Entry 7VHC (X-ray diffraction, 1.80 A resolution); this record covers chains A and B of the 7 polymer chains in the assembly.

[Chain A]
Name: rRNA N-glycosylase
From: Escherichia coli
Notes: EC 3.2.2.22
UniProtKB: Q8XBV2 (Q8XBV2_ECOLX); residues 1-297 here correspond to UniProt positions 23-319 (UniProt number = residue number + 22)
Sequence (297 residues; row label = number of the first residue in the row):
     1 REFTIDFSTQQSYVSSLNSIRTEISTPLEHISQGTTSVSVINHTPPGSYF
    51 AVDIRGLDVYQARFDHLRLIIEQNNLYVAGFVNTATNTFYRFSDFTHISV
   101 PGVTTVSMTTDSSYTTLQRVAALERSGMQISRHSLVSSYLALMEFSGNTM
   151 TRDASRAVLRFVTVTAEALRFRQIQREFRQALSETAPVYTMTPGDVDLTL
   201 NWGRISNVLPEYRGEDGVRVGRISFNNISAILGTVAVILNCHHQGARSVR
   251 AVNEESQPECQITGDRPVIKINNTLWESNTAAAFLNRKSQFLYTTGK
Not modelled in the structure: 243-255
Cystine bridges: Cys241-Cys260
Reported in the primary citation:
  - catalytic residues: Glu167, Arg170 (citing earlier work)

[Chain B]
Name: Shiga toxin 2 B subunit
From: Escherichia coli
UniProtKB: Q7DJJ2 (Q7DJJ2_ECOLX); residues 1-70 here correspond to UniProt positions 20-89 (UniProt number = residue number + 19)
Sequence (70 residues; row label = number of the first residue in the row):
     1 ADCAKGKIEFSKYNEDDTFTVKVDGKEYWTSRWNLQPLLQSAQLTGMTVT
    51 IKSSTCESGSGFAEVQFNND
Not modelled in the structure: 57-59
Cystine bridges: Cys3-Cys56

[Interface between chain A and chain B]
Residue-residue contacts (13; chain A residue first):
  Arg266(A) with Thr45(B)
  Ile271(A) with Leu44(B)
  Leu285(A) with Ser41(B); Leu44(B), hydrophobic; Thr45(B)
  Arg287(A) with Pro37(B)
  Lys288(A) with Asn34(B); Pro37(B)
  Ser289(A) with Trp33(B); Asn34(B), hydrogen bond (backbone-side chain); Pro37(B)
  Phe291(A) with Trp33(B), hydrophobic
  Leu292(A) with Asn34(B)
Also at the interface, not in a pair above, chain A (9 interface residues in all): Ile269
Also at the interface, not in a pair above, chain B (7 interface residues in all): Asn69

[Overview]
9 residues of chain A and 7 residues of chain B are in contact; the contacts include 1 hydrogen bond. Its one
hydrogen-bonded contact is Ser289(A)-Asn34(B). The paper reports catalytic residues Glu167(A) and Arg170(A).
Here chain A is rRNA N-glycosylase and chain B is Shiga toxin 2 B subunit, both from Escherichia coli. Entry
7VHC (Crystal structure of the STX2a complexed with AR4A peptide) was determined by X-ray diffraction (same
publication as 7VHD, 7VHE and 7VHF).
